Entry 7VY5 (electron microscopy, 3.15 A resolution); this record covers chains C and E of the 5 polymer chains in the assembly.

== Chain C ==
Molecule: Capsid protein VP3
Source organism: Coxsackievirus B3
UniProt: P03313 (POLG_CXB3N); residues 1-238 here correspond to UniProt positions 333-570 (UniProt number = residue number + 332)
Amino-acid sequence (238 residues; each row starts with the number of its first residue):
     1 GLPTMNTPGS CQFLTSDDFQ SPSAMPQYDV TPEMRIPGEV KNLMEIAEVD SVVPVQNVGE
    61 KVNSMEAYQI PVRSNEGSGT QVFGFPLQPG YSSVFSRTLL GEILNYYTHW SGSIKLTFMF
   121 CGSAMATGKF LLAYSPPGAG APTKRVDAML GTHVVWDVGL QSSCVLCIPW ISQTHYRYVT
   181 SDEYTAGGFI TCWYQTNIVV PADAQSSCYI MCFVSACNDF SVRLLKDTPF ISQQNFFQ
Sequence notes: variant Val155 (Ile487 in P03313), Tyr178 (Phe510 in P03313), Thr180 (Ala512 in P03313)
Swiss-Prot annotation at these positions:
  - region: Phe236 to Gln238 (Amphipathic alpha-helix)

== Chain E ==
Molecule: Complement decay-accelerating factor
Source organism: Homo sapiens
UniProt: P08174 (DAF_HUMAN); residues 66-188 here correspond to UniProt positions 98-220 (UniProt number = residue number + 32)
Amino-acid sequence (123 residues; row label = number of the first residue in the row):
    66 CEVPTRLNSA SLKQPYITQN YFPVGTVVEY ECRPGYRREP SLSPKLTCLQ NLKWSTAVEF
   126 CKKKSCPNPG EIRNGQIDVP GGILFGATIS FSCNTGYKLF GSTSSFCLIS GSSVQWSDPL
   186 PEC
Disulfides: Cys66-Cys113, Cys97-Cys126, Cys131-Cys172, Cys158-Cys188

== How chain C and chain E interact ==
Contacting residue pairs (9):
  Gly59(C) - Pro105(E)
  Asn63(C) - Pro105(E)  hydrogen bond (side chain-backbone)
  Asn63(C) - Ser106(E)
  Ser232(C) - Thr121(E)
  Ser232(C) - Val123(E)
  Gln234(C) - Thr121(E)
  Gln234(C) - Ala122(E)  hydrogen bond (side chain-backbone)
  Phe237(C) - Thr121(E)
  Gln238(C) - Asn116(E)
Also at the interface, not in a pair above, chain C (10 interface residues in all): Glu60, Val62, Gln233, Asn235
Also at the interface, not in a pair above, chain E (7 interface residues in all): Lys118
The authors on this interface:
  - pairs named by the authors: Ala122(E)-Gln234(C) (backbone contact)
  - interface residues, chain C: Gly59(C)

== Overview ==
10 residues of chain C and 7 residues of chain E are in contact; the contacts include 2 hydrogen bonds. Polar
contacts include Asn63(C)-Pro105(E) and Gln234(C)-Ala122(E). The authors report a backbone contact between
Ala122(E) and Gln234(C). The paper reports the interface residue Gly59(C).
Here chain C is Capsid protein VP3 (Coxsackievirus B3) and chain E is Complement decay-accelerating factor
(Homo sapiens). Entry 7VY5 (Coxsackievirus B3 (VP3-234Q) incubation with CD55 at pH7.4) was determined by
electron microscopy, deposited together with 7VXH, 7VXZ, 7VY0, 7VY6, 7VYK, 7VYL and 3 further entries.
